8BC4 - chains B and C of the 10 polymer chains in the assembly; structure by electron microscopy, 2.70 A resolution.

# Chain B (and C)
Protein: Transaldolase
Organism: Bacillus aryabhattai
Notes: EC 2.2.1.2; chain C of this document is another copy of the same molecule, construct and numbering; everything in this record applies to it too
UniProt: A0A7W3N5X5 (A0A7W3N5X5_9BACI); the construct has insertions or renumbered stretches relative to UniProt, so the offset changes along the chain: 1-146 = UniProt 1-146; 148-218 = UniProt 149-219
Sequence (219 residues; each row starts with the number of its first residue; note: 1 number in that range is skipped by the numbering (no residue carries it; nothing is unmodelled there); a row labelled like 146A-146B holds insertion residues (146A, then the next letters in order)):
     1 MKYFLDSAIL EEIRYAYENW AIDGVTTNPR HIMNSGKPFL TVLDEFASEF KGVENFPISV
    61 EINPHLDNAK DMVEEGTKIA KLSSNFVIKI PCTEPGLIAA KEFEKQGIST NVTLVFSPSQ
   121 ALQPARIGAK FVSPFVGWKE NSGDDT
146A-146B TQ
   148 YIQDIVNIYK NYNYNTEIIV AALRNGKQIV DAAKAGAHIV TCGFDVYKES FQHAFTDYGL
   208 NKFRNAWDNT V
Not modelled in the structure: 146A-146B, 218 (chain C: 146A-146B)
Covalently attached groups: compound QC9 linked to Lys89
Ligand contacts: QC9 ((2R,3S,4S)-2,3,4,6-tetrakis(oxidanyl)hexane-1-sulfonic acid): Asp6, Thr26, Thr27, Asn28, Arg30, His31, Asn111, Thr113, Ser133, Phe135, Trp138, Ala168, Ala169, Arg171, Thr188
Curated features (UniProtKB/Swiss-Prot):
  - active site: Lys89 (Schiff-base intermediate with substrate)
What the authors report for this chain:
  - binding site for QC9: Lys89

# How chain B and chain C interact
Contacting residue pairs - 14 pairs, chain B then chain C:
  Phe116(B) - Asp144(C)
  Ser117(B) - Ser142(C)  hydrogen bond (side chain-backbone)
  Ser117(B) - Gly143(C)
  Ser117(B) - Asp144(C)
  Pro118(B) - Gly143(C)
  Ser119(B) - Ser142(C)  hydrogen bond (side chain-backbone)
  Ser119(B) - Gly143(C)
  Ser142(B) - Ser117(C)  hydrogen bond (backbone-side chain)
  Ser142(B) - Ser119(C)  hydrogen bond (backbone-side chain)
  Gly143(B) - Ser117(C)
  Gly143(B) - Pro118(C)
  Gly143(B) - Ser119(C)
  Asp144(B) - Phe116(C)
  Asp144(B) - Ser117(C)
Other interface residues (no listed pair), chain B (8 interface residues in all): Lys139
Other interface residues (no listed pair), chain C (8 interface residues in all): Lys139

# In short
Chain B and chain C each contribute 8 residues to their interface, with 4 hydrogen bonds. Among the polar
pairs are Ser117(B)-Ser142(C) and Ser119(B)-Ser142(C). Compound QC9 is covalently linked to Lys89(B). Curated
annotation (UniProt) lists active-site residue Lys89(B) on chain B. From the paper: a binding site for QC9 at
Lys89(B).
Chain B and chain C are both Transaldolase (Bacillus aryabhattai); the structure, Cryo-EM Structure of a
BmSF-TAL - Sulfofructose Schiff Base Complex in symmetry group C1, was determined by electron microscopy
together with 8C4I, 8BC2 and 8BC3 from the same study.
